7S00 - chains E and F of the 8 polymer chains in the assembly; structure by X-ray diffraction, 3.30 A resolution.

# Chain E
Name: DNA-directed RNA polymerase
Source organism: Bacillus phage AR9
Notes: EC 2.7.7.6
Reference sequence: A0A172JHZ2 (A0A172JHZ2_9CAUD); residue numbers follow UniProt; this construct covers 1-665
Amino-acid sequence (665 residues; numbered 1 to 665; the number before each row is that of its first residue):
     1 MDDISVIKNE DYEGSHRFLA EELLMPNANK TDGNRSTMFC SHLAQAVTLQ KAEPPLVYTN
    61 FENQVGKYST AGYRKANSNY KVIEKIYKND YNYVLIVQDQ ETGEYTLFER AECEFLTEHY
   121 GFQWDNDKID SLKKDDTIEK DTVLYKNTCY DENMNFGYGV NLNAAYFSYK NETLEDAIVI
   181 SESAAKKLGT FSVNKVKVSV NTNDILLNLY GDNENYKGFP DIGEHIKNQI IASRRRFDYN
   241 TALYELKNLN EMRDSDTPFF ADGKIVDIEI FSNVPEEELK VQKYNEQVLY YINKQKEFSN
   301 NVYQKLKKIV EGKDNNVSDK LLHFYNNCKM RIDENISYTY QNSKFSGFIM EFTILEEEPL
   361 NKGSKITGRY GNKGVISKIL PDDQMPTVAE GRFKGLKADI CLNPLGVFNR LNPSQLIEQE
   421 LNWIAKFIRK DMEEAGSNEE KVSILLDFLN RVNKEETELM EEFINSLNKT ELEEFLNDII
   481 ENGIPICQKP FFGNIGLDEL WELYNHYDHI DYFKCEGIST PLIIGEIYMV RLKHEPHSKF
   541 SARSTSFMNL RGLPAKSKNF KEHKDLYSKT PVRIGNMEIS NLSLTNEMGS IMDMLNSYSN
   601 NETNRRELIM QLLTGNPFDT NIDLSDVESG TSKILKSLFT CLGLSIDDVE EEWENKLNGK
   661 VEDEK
Not modelled in the structure: 547-555, 650-665

# Chain F
Name: DNA-directed RNA polymerase
Source organism: Bacillus phage AR9
Notes: EC 2.7.7.6
Reference sequence: A0A172JI62 (A0A172JI62_9CAUD); residue numbers follow UniProt; this construct covers 1-631
Amino-acid sequence (631 residues; numbered 1 to 631; the number before each row is that of its first residue):
     1 MEKTYNLNDI LLSNEYEKIK EDIKEEIIND MASKKVKYSN TSEFAKNDFL KDEFIDLVVD
    61 GETYEITYGN LITLLIVARP FNHFKVPMTE DLLFDLSDLK EYQNYYTTLL EHFGYSNEIK
   121 SIIKDVISEL AIFSGDINVT FGNTVSIKSL IDLGNKVKRF RELLHYRLPN DEALEFNDIE
   181 AIIKKNLDEI MKILSETDNM LRYYIDSGAG INSKQFGQVL SLVGSKPDLF GKIIPYPINT
   241 SFLRGLDVRS FYINALGARK ALITNYQQVR NSGYLTRKIS MLLMDTKLID LDDCGSHENN
   301 YLSINVENKD VLKRFSKRSY LNNNGELVEI DINDESLIGQ VIKIPSPTTC ASNEGVCRKC
   361 YGKLFDINKD LNIGMIAVLL LTDPLTQRLL SAKHLLETRS SKIDWGTNFE ENFIVNRNLI
   421 YPKVYNGTVI IKEDDFKEDE ETEEQVFDTF TLKSGNRFIS ISSPMRLFLN KDLKKQLDES
   481 FYNIEEMQFE IPLNKLDEGD SFATFIMDNN ELSKPLREIK DLIETNKYIK DHNVNEVVNY
   541 FIYLLNESGI NIQSVHSELI IREMMKLDDS DRTQFKNDKM PDYEIFRITD ANLKGDSLSR
   601 SLLFEQVKKQ LTTLDYDTFN KTKSSILDKL L
Not modelled in the structure: 597-631
Metal / ion sites: Zn2+: Cys-294, Cys-350, Cys-357

# How chain E and chain F interact
Pairs across the interface - 132 pairs, chain E then chain F:
  Asp-2(E) / Lys-232(F)
  Asp-2(E) / Arg-417(F)  salt bridge
  Ile-4(E) / Tyr-236(F)  hydrophobic
  Ile-4(E) / Arg-249(F)  hydrogen bond (backbone-side chain)
  Ile-4(E) / Tyr-252(F)  hydrophobic
  Ile-4(E) / Ile-253(F)  hydrophobic
  Ser-5(E) / Tyr-236(F)
  Ser-5(E) / Arg-249(F)  hydrogen bond (backbone-side chain)
  Ile-7(E) / Arg-249(F)  hydrogen bond (backbone-side chain)
  Ile-7(E) / Tyr-252(F)  hydrophobic
  Asn-9(E) / Asp-247(F)
  Asn-9(E) / Val-248(F)
  Asn-9(E) / Arg-249(F)  hydrogen bond (side chain-backbone)
  Phe-18(E) / Val-248(F)  hydrophobic
  Phe-18(E) / Phe-251(F)  hydrophobic
  Leu-19(E) / Phe-251(F)  hydrophobic
  Asn-29(E) / Gly-245(F)
  Asn-29(E) / Leu-246(F)
  Lys-30(E) / Phe-242(F)
  Asp-32(E) / Asn-254(F)  hydrogen bond
  Gly-33(E) / Asn-254(F)
  Gly-33(E) / Ala-258(F)
  Asn-34(E) / Ala-258(F)
  Tyr-166(E) / Asn-143(F)
  Tyr-166(E) / Thr-144(F)  hydrogen bond (backbone-side chain)
  Phe-167(E) / Asn-138(F)
  Phe-167(E) / Val-139(F)
  Phe-167(E) / Gly-142(F)
  Phe-167(E) / Asn-143(F)
  Ser-168(E) / Asn-138(F)  hydrogen bond (side chain-backbone)
  Ser-168(E) / Val-139(F)
  Ser-168(E) / Gly-142(F)
  Ser-168(E) / Asn-143(F)  hydrogen bond (side chain-backbone)
  Lys-170(E) / Gly-135(F)
  Lys-170(E) / Asp-136(F)  salt bridge
  Lys-170(E) / Val-139(F)
  Asn-171(E) / Ser-134(F)
  Asn-171(E) / Gly-135(F)
  Asn-171(E) / Asn-138(F)  hydrogen bond
  Pro-404(E) / Asn-143(F)
  Pro-404(E) / Val-145(F)
  Pro-404(E) / Tyr-204(F)
  Leu-405(E) / Tyr-204(F)  hydrophobic
  Leu-405(E) / Ala-209(F)
  Leu-405(E) / Gly-210(F)
  Gly-406(E) / Gly-210(F)  hydrogen bond (backbone-backbone)
  Phe-408(E) / Val-145(F)  hydrophobic
  Phe-408(E) / Leu-150(F)  hydrophobic
  Phe-408(E) / Leu-201(F)  hydrophobic
  Phe-408(E) / Gln-215(F)
  Phe-408(E) / Phe-216(F)  hydrophobic
  Phe-408(E) / Val-219(F)
  Asn-409(E) / Gly-210(F)  hydrogen bond (side chain-backbone)
  Asn-409(E) / Ile-211(F)
  Asn-409(E) / Asn-212(F)  hydrogen bond (side chain-backbone)
  Asn-409(E) / Gln-215(F)  hydrogen bond (backbone-side chain)
  Leu-411(E) / Gln-215(F)
  Leu-411(E) / Gln-218(F)
  Leu-411(E) / Val-219(F)  hydrophobic
  Leu-411(E) / Phe-242(F)  hydrophobic
  Pro-413(E) / Ile-147(F)
  Pro-413(E) / Val-219(F)  hydrophobic
  Pro-413(E) / Phe-242(F)  hydrophobic
  Leu-416(E) / Val-145(F)  hydrophobic
  Leu-416(E) / Ile-147(F)  hydrophobic
  Ile-417(E) / Ile-147(F)  hydrophobic
  Glu-420(E) / Ser-146(F)  hydrogen bond
  Glu-420(E) / Ile-147(F)  hydrogen bond (side chain-backbone)
  Glu-420(E) / Lys-148(F)
  Phe-491(E) / Leu-246(F)
  Phe-491(E) / Asp-247(F)
  Phe-491(E) / Val-248(F)
  Phe-491(E) / Phe-251(F)  hydrophobic
  Leu-497(E) / Ile-147(F)  hydrophobic
  Leu-497(E) / Ile-151(F)  hydrophobic
  Leu-497(E) / His-165(F)
  Leu-497(E) / Leu-243(F)
  Asp-498(E) / His-165(F)  salt bridge
  Trp-501(E) / Ile-151(F)
  Trp-501(E) / Gly-154(F)
  Trp-501(E) / Asn-155(F)  hydrogen bond
  Trp-501(E) / Arg-161(F)
  Trp-501(E) / His-165(F)
  Tyr-504(E) / Lys-148(F)
  Asn-505(E) / Asn-155(F)
  Ile-510(E) / Lys-148(F)
  Asp-511(E) / Lys-148(F)  salt bridge
  Tyr-512(E) / Ser-146(F)
  Tyr-512(E) / Lys-148(F)
  Tyr-512(E) / Ser-149(F)  hydrogen bond (side chain-backbone)
  Tyr-512(E) / Asp-152(F)  hydrogen bond
  Tyr-512(E) / Met-200(F)  hydrophobic
  Lys-514(E) / Lys-35(F)
  Glu-516(E) / Ala-32(F)
  Gly-517(E) / Val-139(F)
  Gly-517(E) / Thr-140(F)
  Ile-518(E) / Val-139(F)
  Ile-518(E) / Thr-140(F)
  Ile-518(E) / Phe-141(F)
  Ile-518(E) / Gly-142(F)
  Ser-519(E) / Met-31(F)  hydrogen bond (side chain-backbone)
  Ser-519(E) / Lys-34(F)  hydrogen bond (side chain-backbone)
  Ser-519(E) / Lys-35(F)
  Ser-519(E) / Val-36(F)  hydrogen bond (backbone-backbone)
  Ser-519(E) / Thr-140(F)  hydrogen bond (backbone-backbone)
  Ser-519(E) / Phe-141(F)  hydrogen bond (backbone-backbone)
  Thr-520(E) / Val-36(F)
  Thr-520(E) / Tyr-38(F)
  Thr-520(E) / Phe-141(F)  hydrogen bond (backbone-backbone)
  Thr-520(E) / Gly-142(F)  hydrogen bond (side chain-backbone)
  Thr-520(E) / Met-200(F)
  Pro-521(E) / Val-36(F)
  Pro-521(E) / Thr-144(F)
  Pro-521(E) / Met-200(F)
  Ile-523(E) / Val-145(F)
  Ile-523(E) / Ser-146(F)
  Asn-576(E) / Arg-277(F)
  Ser-580(E) / Ser-280(F)
  Ser-580(E) / Met-375(F)
  Asn-581(E) / Leu-379(F)
  Ser-583(E) / Met-284(F)
  Ser-583(E) / Asn-372(F)
  Ser-583(E) / Met-375(F)
  Leu-584(E) / Leu-371(F)
  Leu-584(E) / Asn-372(F)  hydrogen bond (backbone-backbone)
  Leu-584(E) / Met-375(F)  hydrophobic
  Leu-584(E) / Ile-376(F)  hydrophobic
  Leu-584(E) / Leu-379(F)  hydrophobic
  Thr-585(E) / Asp-370(F)
  Thr-585(E) / Leu-371(F)
  Asn-586(E) / Lys-287(F)
  Asn-586(E) / Asn-372(F)  hydrogen bond
Also at the interface, not in a pair above, chain E (60 interface residues in all): Tyr-12, Glu-22, Ala-28, Thr-37, Val-407, Trp-423, Gly-496, Leu-500, Met-588
Also at the interface, not in a pair above, chain F (73 interface residues in all): Phe-49, Ala-131, Leu-164, Leu-220, Ile-234, Pro-235, Arg-244, Ala-261, Leu-262

# Summary
60 residues of chain E and 73 residues of chain F are in contact; the contacts include 27 hydrogen bonds and 4
salt bridges. Among the polar pairs are Asp-2(E)/Arg-417(F), Lys-170(E)/Asp-136(F) and Asp-498(E)/His-165(F).
Cys-294(F), Cys-350(F) and Cys-357(F) coordinate Zn2+.
Chain E is DNA-directed RNA polymerase and chain F is DNA-directed RNA polymerase, both from Bacillus phage
AR9; the structure, X-ray structure of the phage AR9 non-virion RNA polymerase core, was determined by X-ray
diffraction, deposited together with 7S01, 7UM0 and 7UM1.
